8E95 - chains C and E of the 8 polymer chains in the assembly; structure by electron microscopy, 2.90 A resolution.

[Chain C]
Molecule: DNA-directed RNA polymerase subunit beta
From: Mycobacterium tuberculosis
Notes: EC 2.7.7.6
UniProt: A5U052 (RPOB_MYCTA); residues 7-1178 here correspond to UniProt positions 6-1177 (UniProt number = residue number - 1)
Amino-acid sequence (1172 residues; each row starts with the number of its first residue):
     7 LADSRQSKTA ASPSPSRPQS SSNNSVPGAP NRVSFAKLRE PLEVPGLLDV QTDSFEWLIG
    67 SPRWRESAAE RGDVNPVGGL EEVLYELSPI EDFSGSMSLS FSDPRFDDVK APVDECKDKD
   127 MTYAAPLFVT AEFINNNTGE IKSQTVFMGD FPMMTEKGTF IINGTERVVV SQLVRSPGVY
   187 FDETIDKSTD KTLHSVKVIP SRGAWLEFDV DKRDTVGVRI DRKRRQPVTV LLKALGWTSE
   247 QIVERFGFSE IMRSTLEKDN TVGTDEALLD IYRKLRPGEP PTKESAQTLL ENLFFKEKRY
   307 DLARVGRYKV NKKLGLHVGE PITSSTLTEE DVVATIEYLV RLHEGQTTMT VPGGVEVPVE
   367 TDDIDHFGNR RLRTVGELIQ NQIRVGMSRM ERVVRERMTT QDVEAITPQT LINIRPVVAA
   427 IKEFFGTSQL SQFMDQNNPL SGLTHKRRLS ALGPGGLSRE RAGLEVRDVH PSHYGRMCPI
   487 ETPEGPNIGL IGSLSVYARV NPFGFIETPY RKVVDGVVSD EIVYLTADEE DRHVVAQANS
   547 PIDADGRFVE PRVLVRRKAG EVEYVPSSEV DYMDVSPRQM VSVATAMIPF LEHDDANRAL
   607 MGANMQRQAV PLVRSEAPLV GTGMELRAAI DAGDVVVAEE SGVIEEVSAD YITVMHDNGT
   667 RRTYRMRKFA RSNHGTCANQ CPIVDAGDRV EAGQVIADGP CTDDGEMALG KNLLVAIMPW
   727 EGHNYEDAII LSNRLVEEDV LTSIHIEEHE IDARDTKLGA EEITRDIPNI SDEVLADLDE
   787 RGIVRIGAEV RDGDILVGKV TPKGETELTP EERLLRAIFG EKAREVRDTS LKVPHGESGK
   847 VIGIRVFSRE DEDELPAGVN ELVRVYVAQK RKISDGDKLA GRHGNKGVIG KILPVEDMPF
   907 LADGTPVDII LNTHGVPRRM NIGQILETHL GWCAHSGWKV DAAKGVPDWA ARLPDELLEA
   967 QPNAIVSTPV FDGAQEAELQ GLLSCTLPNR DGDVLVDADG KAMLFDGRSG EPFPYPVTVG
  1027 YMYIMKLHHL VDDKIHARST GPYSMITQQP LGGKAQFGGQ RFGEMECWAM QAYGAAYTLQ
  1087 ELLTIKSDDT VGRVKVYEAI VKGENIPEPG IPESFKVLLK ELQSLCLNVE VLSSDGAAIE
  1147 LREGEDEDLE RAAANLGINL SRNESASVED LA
Not modelled in the structure: 7-25, 811-829, 1140-1178

[Chain E]
Molecule: DNA-directed RNA polymerase subunit omega
From: Mycobacterium tuberculosis
Notes: EC 2.7.7.6
UniProt: A0A0T9N9K3 (A0A0T9N9K3_MYCTX); residues 1-110 here correspond to UniProt positions 40-149 (UniProt number = residue number + 39)
Amino-acid sequence (110 residues; row label = number of the first residue in the row):
     1 VSISQSDASL AAVPAVDQFD PSSGASGGYD TPLGITNPPI DELLDRVSSK YALVIYAAKR
    61 ARQINDYYNQ LGEGILEYVG PLVEPGLQEK PLSIALREIH ADLLEHTEGE
Not modelled in the structure: 1-27, 110

[How chain C and chain E interact]
Residue-residue contacts (8):
  Gly-1080(C) with Tyr-51(E)
  Gly-1109(C) with Asn-65(E); Asn-69(E), hydrogen bond (backbone-side chain)
  Glu-1110(C) with Asn-65(E); Asn-69(E)
  Asn-1111(C) with Asp-66(E)
  Ile-1112(C) with Arg-62(E)
  Glu-1114(C) with Arg-62(E), salt bridge
Other interface residues (no listed pair), chain C (8 interface residues in all): Tyr-1079, Tyr-1083
Other interface residues (no listed pair), chain E (6 interface residues in all): Ile-55

[In short]
Chain C and chain E form an interface of 8 and 6 residues respectively, with 1 hydrogen bond and 1 salt
bridge. Polar contacts include Glu-1114(C)/Arg-62(E) and Gly-1109(C)/Asn-69(E).
Here chain C is DNA-directed RNA polymerase subunit beta and chain E is DNA-directed RNA polymerase subunit
omega, both from Mycobacterium tuberculosis. Entry 8E95 (Mycobacterium tuberculosis RNAP elongation complex)
was determined by electron microscopy together with 8E74, 8E79, 8E82 and 8E8M from the same study.
